Entry 7QQB (X-ray diffraction, 2.60 A resolution); this record covers chains A and B of the 4 polymer chains in the assembly.

# Chain A
Protein: Envelope polyprotein
Source organism: Puumala orthohantavirus
Reference sequence: chimeric construct of A0A0B4U5I0, A0A6M3W7M6: residues 20-381 from A0A0B4U5I0 (A0A0B4U5I0_9VIRU) positions 20-381 (same numbers); residues 426-860 from A0A6M3W7M6 positions 659-1093 (UniProt number = residue number + 233)
Chain sequence (889 residues; each row starts with the number of its first residue):
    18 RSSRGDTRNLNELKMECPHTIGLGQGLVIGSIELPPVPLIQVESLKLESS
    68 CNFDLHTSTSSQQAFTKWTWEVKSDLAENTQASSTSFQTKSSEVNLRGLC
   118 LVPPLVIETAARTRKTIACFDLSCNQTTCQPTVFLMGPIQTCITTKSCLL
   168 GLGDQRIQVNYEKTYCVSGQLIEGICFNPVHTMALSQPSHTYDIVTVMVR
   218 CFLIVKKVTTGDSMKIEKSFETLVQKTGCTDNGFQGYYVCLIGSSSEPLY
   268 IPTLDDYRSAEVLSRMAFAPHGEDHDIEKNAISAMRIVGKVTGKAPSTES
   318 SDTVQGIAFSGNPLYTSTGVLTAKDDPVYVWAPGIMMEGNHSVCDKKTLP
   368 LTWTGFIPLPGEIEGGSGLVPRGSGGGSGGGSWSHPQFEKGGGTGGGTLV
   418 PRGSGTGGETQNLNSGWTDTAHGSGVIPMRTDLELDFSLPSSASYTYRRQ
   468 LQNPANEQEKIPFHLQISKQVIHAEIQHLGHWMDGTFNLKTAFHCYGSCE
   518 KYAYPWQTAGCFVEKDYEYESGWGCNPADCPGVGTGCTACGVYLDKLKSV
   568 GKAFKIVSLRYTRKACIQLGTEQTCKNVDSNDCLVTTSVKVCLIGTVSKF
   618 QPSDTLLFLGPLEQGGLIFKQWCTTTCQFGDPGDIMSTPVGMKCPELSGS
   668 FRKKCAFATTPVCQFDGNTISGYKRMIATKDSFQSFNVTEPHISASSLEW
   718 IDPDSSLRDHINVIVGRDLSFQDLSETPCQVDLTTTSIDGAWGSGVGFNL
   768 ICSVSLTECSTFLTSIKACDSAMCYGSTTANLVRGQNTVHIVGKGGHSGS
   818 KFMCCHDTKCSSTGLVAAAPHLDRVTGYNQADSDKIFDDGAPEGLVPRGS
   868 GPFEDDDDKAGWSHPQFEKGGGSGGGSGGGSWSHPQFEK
Unresolved in the structure: 18-25, 200-203, 382-906
Construct notes: expression tag (18-19, 861-906); conflict Asp-362 (Glu in A0A0B4U5I0); linker (382-425)
Disulfides: Cys-34/Cys-159, Cys-68/Cys-165, Cys-117/Cys-136, Cys-141/Cys-146, Cys-183/Cys-193, Cys-218/Cys-257, Cys-246/Cys-361
Covalently attached groups: N-acetylglucosamine (NAG) linked to Asn-142; glycan linked to Asn-357

# Chain B
Protein: Envelope polyprotein
Source organism: Puumala orthohantavirus
Reference sequence: chimeric construct of A0A0B4U5I0, A0A6M3W7M6: residues 253-614 from A0A0B4U5I0 (A0A0B4U5I0_9VIRU) positions 20-381 (UniProt number = residue number - 233); residues 659-1093 from A0A6M3W7M6 positions 659-1093 (same numbers)
Chain sequence (889 residues; each row starts with the number of its first residue):
   251 RSSRGDTRNLNELKMECPHTIGLGQGLVIGSIELPPVPLIQVESLKLESS
   301 CNFDLHTSTSSQQAFTKWTWEVKSDLAENTQASSTSFQTKSSEVNLRGLC
   351 LVPPLVIETAARTRKTIACFDLSCNQTTCQPTVFLMGPIQTCITTKSCLL
   401 GLGDQRIQVNYEKTYCVSGQLIEGICFNPVHTMALSQPSHTYDIVTVMVR
   451 CFLIVKKVTTGDSMKIEKSFETLVQKTGCTDNGFQGYYVCLIGSSSEPLY
   501 IPTLDDYRSAEVLSRMAFAPHGEDHDIEKNAISAMRIVGKVTGKAPSTES
   551 SDTVQGIAFSGNPLYTSTGVLTAKDDPVYVWAPGIMMEGNHSVCDKKTLP
   601 LTWTGFIPLPGEIEGGSGLVPRGSGGGSGGGSWSHPQFEKGGGTGGGTLV
   651 PRGSGTGGETQNLNSGWTDTAHGSGVIPMRTDLELDFSLPSSASYTYRRQ
   701 LQNPANEQEKIPFHLQISKQVIHAEIQHLGHWMDGTFNLKTAFHCYGSCE
   751 KYAYPWQTAGCFVEKDYEYESGWGCNPADCPGVGTGCTACGVYLDKLKSV
   801 GKAFKIVSLRYTRKACIQLGTEQTCKNVDSNDCLVTTSVKVCLIGTVSKF
   851 QPSDTLLFLGPLEQGGLIFKQWCTTTCQFGDPGDIMSTPVGMKCPELSGS
   901 FRKKCAFATTPVCQFDGNTISGYKRMIATKDSFQSFNVTEPHISASSLEW
   951 IDPDSSLRDHINVIVGRDLSFQDLSETPCQVDLTTTSIDGAWGSGVGFNL
  1001 ICSVSLTECSTFLTSIKACDSAMCYGSTTANLVRGQNTVHIVGKGGHSGS
  1051 KFMCCHDTKCSSTGLVAAAPHLDRVTGYNQADSDKIFDDGAPEGLVPRGS
  1101 GPFEDDDDKAGWSHPQFEKGGGSGGGSGGGSWSHPQFEK
Unresolved in the structure: 251-658, 1071-1082, 1094-1139
Construct notes: expression tag (251-252, 1094-1139); conflict Asp-595 (Glu362 in A0A0B4U5I0); linker (615-658)
Disulfides: Cys-745/Cys-780, Cys-749/Cys-787, Cys-761/Cys-894, Cys-775/Cys-905, Cys-790/Cys-913, Cys-816/Cys-825, Cys-833/Cys-842, Cys-873/Cys-877, Cys-979/Cys-1009, Cys-1002/Cys-1054, Cys-1019/Cys-1024, Cys-1055/Cys-1060
Covalently attached groups: N-acetylglucosamine (NAG) linked to Asn-937

# Chain A / chain B interface
Residue-residue contacts - 59 pairs, chain A then chain B:
  Val-89(A) / Pro-781(B)  hydrophobic
  Thr-97(A) / Gly-782(B)
  Thr-97(A) / Val-783(B)  hydrogen bond (backbone-backbone)
  Gln-98(A) / Val-783(B)
  Gln-98(A) / Thr-785(B)
  Ala-99(A) / Cys-745(B)
  Ala-99(A) / Tyr-746(B)
  Ala-99(A) / Pro-781(B)
  Ala-99(A) / Val-783(B)  hydrogen bond (backbone-backbone)
  Ser-100(A) / Tyr-746(B)
  Ser-101(A) / Tyr-746(B)
  Ser-103(A) / Pro-781(B)  hydrogen bond (side chain-backbone)
  Phe-104(A) / Pro-781(B)  hydrophobic
  Ile-189(A) / Leu-859(B)
  Ile-189(A) / Gly-860(B)
  Glu-190(A) / Leu-859(B)
  Glu-190(A) / Gln-864(B)
  Glu-190(A) / Lys-930(B)  salt bridge
  Ile-192(A) / Gln-864(B)
  Phe-194(A) / Pro-861(B)  hydrophobic
  Thr-208(A) / His-731(B)
  Tyr-209(A) / His-731(B)
  Tyr-209(A) / Lys-802(B)
  Tyr-209(A) / Ile-943(B)
  Asp-210(A) / Lys-802(B)  salt bridge
  Asp-210(A) / Pro-861(B)
  Ile-211(A) / His-731(B)
  Thr-213(A) / Lys-798(B)
  Thr-213(A) / Ser-799(B)
  Phe-285(A) / Thr-758(B)
  His-288(A) / Pro-755(B)
  Glu-290(A) / Lys-796(B)
  Ile-299(A) / Val-912(B)  hydrophobic
  Ser-300(A) / Leu-739(B)
  Ser-300(A) / Lys-740(B)
  Ser-300(A) / Thr-741(B)  hydrogen bond (backbone-backbone)
  Ala-301(A) / Thr-741(B)
  Ala-301(A) / Pro-911(B)
  Ala-301(A) / Val-912(B)  hydrophobic
  Met-302(A) / Thr-741(B)  hydrogen bond (backbone-backbone)
  Met-302(A) / Ala-742(B)
  Met-302(A) / Phe-743(B)  hydrogen bond (backbone-backbone)
  Met-302(A) / Trp-756(B)  hydrophobic
  Arg-303(A) / Phe-743(B)
  Arg-303(A) / Pro-777(B)
  Arg-303(A) / Asp-779(B)  salt bridge
  Arg-303(A) / Thr-910(B)
  Ile-304(A) / Phe-743(B)  hydrogen bond (backbone-backbone)
  Ile-304(A) / His-744(B)
  Ile-304(A) / Cys-745(B)  hydrogen bond (backbone-backbone)
  Ile-304(A) / Tyr-754(B)
  Val-305(A) / Tyr-746(B)
  Val-305(A) / Pro-781(B)  hydrophobic
  Ile-324(A) / Tyr-754(B)  hydrophobic
  Ser-327(A) / Asp-779(B)  hydrogen bond
  Tyr-332(A) / Pro-755(B)
  Tyr-332(A) / Trp-756(B)
  Met-353(A) / Pro-755(B)
  Phe-373(A) / Lys-796(B)
Other interface residues (no listed pair), chain A (39 interface residues in all): Trp-87, Leu-93, Asn-96, Ala-286, Gly-306, Lys-307, Leu-331
Other interface residues (no listed pair), chain B (37 interface residues in all): Ala-753, Cys-780, Gly-784, Ala-906, Tyr-923

# In short
Chain A and chain B form an interface of 39 and 37 residues respectively; the contacts include 9 hydrogen
bonds and 3 salt bridges. Polar pairs include Glu-190(A)/Lys-930(B), Asp-210(A)/Lys-802(B) and
Arg-303(A)/Asp-779(B). Covalently linked N-acetylglucosamine: at Asn-142(A). N-acetylglucosamine is covalently
linked to Asn-937(B).
Chain A and chain B are both Envelope polyprotein (Puumala orthohantavirus); the structure, Crystal structure
of the envelope glycoprotein complex of Puumala virus in complex with the scFv fragment ..., was determined by
X-ray diffraction.
